Entry 5XW8 (X-ray diffraction, 2.00 A resolution); this record covers chains A and B of the 3 polymer chains in the assembly.

Chain A:
Molecule: Trypsin
Organism: Sus scrofa
Notes: EC 3.4.21.4
UniProtKB: P00761 (TRYP_PIG); numbering as in UniProt (aligned over 1-133)
Amino-acid sequence (133 residues; each row starts with the number of its first residue):
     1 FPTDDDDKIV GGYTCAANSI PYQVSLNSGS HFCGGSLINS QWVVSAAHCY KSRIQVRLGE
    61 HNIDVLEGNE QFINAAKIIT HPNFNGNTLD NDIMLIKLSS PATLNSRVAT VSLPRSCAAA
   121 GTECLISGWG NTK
Not modelled in the structure: 1-8, 133
UniProt features mapped onto this chain:
  - active site (Charge relay system): H48, D92
  - binding site (Ca(2+)): E60, N62, V65, E70
Disulfides: C33-C49
Bound ions: Ca2+: E60, N62, V65, E70

Chain B:
Molecule: Trypsin
Organism: Sus scrofa
Notes: EC 3.4.21.4
UniProtKB: P00761 (TRYP_PIG); residues 134-231 here = UniProt positions 134-231
Amino-acid sequence (98 residues; each row starts with the number of its first residue):
   134 SSGSSYPSLL QCLKAPVLSD SSCKSSYPGQ ITGNMICVGF LEGGKDSCQG DSGGPVVCNG
   194 QLQGIVSWGY GCAQKNKPGV YTKVCNYVNW IQQTIAAN
UniProt features mapped onto this chain:
  - active site: S185 (Charge relay system)
  - site: D179 (Required for specificity)
Disulfides: C156-C170, C181-C205

How chain A and chain B interact:
Pairs across the interface (162):
  I9(A) with Q144(B); L146(B), hydrophobic; D179(B); D184(B), hydrogen bond (backbone-side chain)
  V10(A) with G177(B); K178(B); D179(B), hydrogen bond (backbone-backbone); A206(B), hydrophobic
  G11(A) with L146(B); G177(B); K178(B)
  G12(A) with C145(B)
  Y13(A) with Q144(B); C145(B), hydrogen bond (backbone-backbone); K147(B)
  T14(A) with L142(B); L143(B); Q144(B), hydrogen bond
  C15(A) with L143(B), hydrogen bond (backbone-backbone); Q144(B), hydrogen bond (side chain-backbone); C145(B), disulfide
  I20(A) with L143(B), hydrophobic; C145(B), hydrophobic
  Y22(A) with P188(B), hydrophobic; V190(B)
  Q23(A) with L143(B); P188(B)
  N27(A) with S134(B)
  S30(A) with S134(B)
  H31(A) with S134(B), hydrogen bond (backbone-backbone); Y139(B); G183(B), hydrogen bond (side chain-backbone)
  C33(A) with G183(B); S185(B)
  G34(A) with S185(B), hydrogen bond (backbone-backbone); G186(B); G187(B)
  G35(A) with G186(B); G187(B)
  S36(A) with P188(B); L195(B)
  I38(A) with I224(B), hydrophobic; I228(B), hydrophobic
  N39(A) with I228(B)
  W42(A) with I228(B), hydrophobic; N231(B)
  V44(A) with G186(B); L195(B), hydrophobic; I198(B), hydrophobic
  S45(A) with G186(B); I198(B)
  A46(A) with G186(B); I198(B); V199(B)
  H48(A) with S185(B), hydrogen bond; S200(B)
  C49(A) with S185(B)
  H61(A) with S141(B); L142(B); L143(B), hydrogen bond (backbone-backbone)
  N62(A) with S141(B); L142(B)
  I63(A) with S134(B); S135(B); P140(B); S141(B), hydrogen bond (backbone-backbone)
  D64(A) with S134(B), hydrogen bond; S135(B), hydrogen bond; S141(B), hydrogen bond
  K77(A) with N231(B), hydrogen bond (side chain-backbone)
  I79(A) with W223(B); T227(B); N231(B)
  H81(A) with Y220(B); W223(B)
  P82(A) with W223(B)
  T88(A) with M168(B)
  L89(A) with M168(B); W201(B), hydrophobic
  D90(A) with T165(B), hydrogen bond; N167(B), hydrogen bond; M168(B)
  N91(A) with N167(B), hydrogen bond; Y220(B), hydrogen bond
  D92(A) with S200(B), hydrogen bond; T215(B), hydrogen bond (backbone-side chain)
  I93(A) with I198(B), hydrophobic; Y220(B), hydrophobic; W223(B), hydrophobic
  L95(A) with W223(B), hydrophobic; I224(B), hydrophobic; T227(B)
  K97(A) with N231(B), hydrogen bond (side chain-backbone)
  V111(A) with V190(B), hydrophobic
  S112(A) with G193(B); Q194(B); L195(B), hydrogen bond (backbone-backbone)
  L113(A) with I224(B), hydrophobic
  P114(A) with Q194(B); L195(B); Q196(B); V217(B); C218(B), hydrophobic; V221(B)
  R115(A) with Q194(B), hydrogen bond (backbone-side chain)
  S116(A) with Q194(B); Q196(B), hydrogen bond (backbone-side chain)
  C117(A) with C218(B), disulfide
  A118(A) with Q196(B)
  A119(A) with V150(B)
  A120(A) with V150(B); S152(B)
  G121(A) with V150(B), hydrogen bond (backbone-backbone)
  T122(A) with A148(B); P149(B); V150(B), hydrogen bond (backbone-backbone); C191(B); N192(B)
  E123(A) with A148(B); P149(B); C191(B)
  C124(A) with L146(B); K147(B); A148(B), hydrogen bond (backbone-backbone); V150(B), hydrophobic; V189(B), hydrophobic; V190(B); C191(B), disulfide
  L125(A) with L146(B); K147(B); P188(B); V189(B); V190(B), hydrogen bond (backbone-backbone)
  I126(A) with Q144(B); C145(B); L146(B), hydrogen bond (backbone-backbone); A148(B), hydrophobic; V171(B), hydrophobic; P188(B); V189(B), hydrophobic; Y214(B)
  S127(A) with Q144(B); P188(B)
  G128(A) with L143(B); Q144(B), hydrogen bond (backbone-backbone); D184(B)
  W129(A) with Y139(B); P140(B); S141(B), hydrogen bond (side chain-backbone); L142(B); L143(B); D184(B), hydrogen bond (backbone-side chain)
  G130(A) with P140(B); Q182(B); G183(B); D184(B), hydrogen bond (backbone-side chain)
  N131(A) with S138(B), hydrogen bond; Y139(B); C181(B); Q182(B), hydrogen bond (backbone-backbone)
  T132(A) with P140(B); Q144(B)
Interface residues without a listed pair, chain A (67 interface residues in all): F32, R57, T80, M94
Interface residues without a listed pair, chain B (60 interface residues in all): L151, S180, C205, K216, Q225
Disulfides between the chains: C15(A)-C145(B), C117(A)-C218(B), C124(A)-C191(B)

In short:
67 residues of chain A and 60 residues of chain B are in contact, with 3 disulfide bonds and 37 hydrogen
bonds. Polar pairs include I9(A)-D184(B), T14(A)-Q144(B) and C15(A)-Q144(B).
Here chain A is Trypsin and chain B is Trypsin, both from Sus scrofa. Entry 5XW8 (Crystal Structure of Porcine
pancreatic trypsin with tripeptide inhibitor, PRN, at pH 7) was determined by X-ray diffraction (same
publication as 5XW9, 5XWA, 5XWJ and 5XWL).
